PDB entry 5O2A | X-ray diffraction, 1.90 A resolution | chains A and B

[Chain A]
Molecule: Bifunctional protein FolD
Source organism: Escherichia coli (strain K12)
Notes: EC 1.5.1.5, 3.5.4.9
Reference sequence: P24186 (FOLD_ECOLI); numbering as in UniProt (aligned over 2-288)
Chain sequence (289 residues; row label = number of the first residue in the row; numbering starts at 0):
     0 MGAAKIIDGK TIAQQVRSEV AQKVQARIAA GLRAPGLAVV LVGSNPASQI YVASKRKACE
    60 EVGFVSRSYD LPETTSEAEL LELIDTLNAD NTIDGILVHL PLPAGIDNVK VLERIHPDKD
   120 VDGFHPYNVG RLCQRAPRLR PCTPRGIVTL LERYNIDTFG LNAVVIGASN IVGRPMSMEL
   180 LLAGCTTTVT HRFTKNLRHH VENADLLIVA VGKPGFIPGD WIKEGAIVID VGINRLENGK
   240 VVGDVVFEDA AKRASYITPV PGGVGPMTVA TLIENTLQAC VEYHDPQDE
Not modelled in the structure: 0-1, 287-288
Modified positions: K22 (N-dimethyl-lysine; MLY); K194 (N-dimethyl-lysine; MLY)
Construct notes: initiating methionine (0); expression tag (1); engineered mutation H98 (Gln in P24186)
UniProt features mapped onto this chain:
  - binding site (NADP(+)): G166 to S168, I232
From the paper describing this entry:
  - conformationally variable residues (side-chain flip): Y50
  - contacts within the chain: V38-Y50, Y50-L96, Y50-H98
  - catalytic residues: K54
  - mutagenesis - G8S, K54N, K54DEL/R55DEL: increased growth
  - mutagenesis - K54N, K54DEL/R55DEL: abolished catalytic activity (CYH activity)
  - mutagenesis - G8S, K54N, K54DEL/R55DEL: decreased catalytic activity (DH activity)
  - mutagenesis - G8S: decreased catalytic activity (CYH activity)

[Chain B]
Molecule: Bifunctional protein FolD
Source organism: Escherichia coli (strain K12)
Notes: EC 1.5.1.5, 3.5.4.9
Reference sequence: P24186 (FOLD_ECOLI); residue numbers follow UniProt; this construct covers 2-288
Chain sequence (289 residues; each row starts with the number of its first residue; numbering starts at 0):
     0 MGAAKIIDGK TIAQQVRSEV AQKVQARIAA GLRAPGLAVV LVGSNPASQI YVASKRKACE
    60 EVGFVSRSYD LPETTSEAEL LELIDTLNAD NTIDGILVHL PLPAGIDNVK VLERIHPDKD
   120 VDGFHPYNVG RLCQRAPRLR PCTPRGIVTL LERYNIDTFG LNAVVIGASN IVGRPMSMEL
   180 LLAGCTTTVT HRFTKNLRHH VENADLLIVA VGKPGFIPGD WIKEGAIVID VGINRLENGK
   240 VVGDVVFEDA AKRASYITPV PGGVGPMTVA TLIENTLQAC VEYHDPQDE
Not modelled in the structure: 0, 286-288
Modified positions: K212 (N-dimethyl-lysine; MLY); K222 (N-dimethyl-lysine; MLY)
Construct notes: initiating methionine (0); expression tag (1); engineered mutation H98 (Gln in P24186)
UniProt features mapped onto this chain:
  - binding site (NADP(+)): G166 to S168, I232

[How chain A and chain B interact]
Contacting residue pairs (78; chain A residue first):
  V108(A) - R130(B)
  E112(A) - Y126(B)  hydrogen bond
  E112(A) - R130(B)  salt bridge
  F123(A) - Q133(B)
  P125(A) - P125(B)
  P125(A) - Y126(B)
  P125(A) - G129(B)
  P125(A) - R130(B)
  Y126(A) - E112(B)  hydrogen bond
  Y126(A) - P125(B)
  V128(A) - C132(B)  hydrophobic
  G129(A) - P125(B)
  G129(A) - G129(B)
  R130(A) - V108(B)
  R130(A) - E112(B)  salt bridge
  R130(A) - P125(B)
  C132(A) - V128(B)  hydrophobic
  C132(A) - C132(B)  hydrogen bond
  C132(A) - N169(B)
  C132(A) - R173(B)  hydrogen bond (backbone-side chain)
  C132(A) - M177(B)  hydrophobic
  Q133(A) - F123(B)  hydrogen bond (side chain-backbone)
  Q133(A) - P125(B)
  Q133(A) - N169(B)  hydrogen bond (backbone-side chain)
  R134(A) - A167(B)  hydrogen bond (side chain-backbone)
  R134(A) - S168(B)
  R134(A) - N169(B)  hydrogen bond
  R134(A) - R173(B)
  F158(A) - F192(B)  hydrophobic
  G159(A) - F192(B)
  G159(A) - K194(B)
  N161(A) - K194(B)
  N161(A) - H199(B)  hydrogen bond
  A167(A) - R134(B)  hydrogen bond (backbone-side chain)
  N169(A) - Q133(B)  hydrogen bond (side chain-backbone)
  N169(A) - R134(B)
  R173(A) - C132(B)
  R173(A) - Q133(B)
  R173(A) - R134(B)
  R173(A) - L180(B)
  R173(A) - L181(B)
  S176(A) - M177(B)
  M177(A) - C132(B)  hydrophobic
  M177(A) - R173(B)
  L180(A) - R173(B)
  L180(A) - V188(B)  hydrophobic
  L180(A) - H190(B)
  L181(A) - R173(B)
  G183(A) - H190(B)
  G183(A) - F192(B)
  C184(A) - H190(B)  hydrogen bond (backbone-side chain)
  T185(A) - V188(B)
  T185(A) - H190(B)
  T185(A) - T193(B)  hydrogen bond
  T185(A) - H199(B)
  T186(A) - T186(B)
  T186(A) - T187(B)
  T186(A) - V188(B)  hydrogen bond (backbone-backbone)
  T187(A) - T186(B)
  T187(A) - T187(B)  hydrogen bond
  V188(A) - L180(B)  hydrophobic
  V188(A) - T185(B)
  V188(A) - T186(B)  hydrogen bond (backbone-backbone)
  T189(A) - T185(B)
  H190(A) - L180(B)
  H190(A) - G183(B)
  H190(A) - C184(B)  hydrogen bond (side chain-backbone)
  H190(A) - T185(B)
  F192(A) - F158(B)  hydrophobic
  F192(A) - G159(B)
  F192(A) - G183(B)
  T193(A) - T185(B)  hydrogen bond
  K194(A) - G159(B)
  H198(A) - N202(B)
  H199(A) - N161(B)
  H199(A) - T185(B)
  N202(A) - H198(B)
  D204(A) - K194(B)  salt bridge
Interface residues without a listed pair, chain A (39 interface residues in all): H124, S168, P174
Interface residues without a listed pair, chain B (38 interface residues in all): H124, L160, T189, D204

[Overview]
39 residues of chain A face 38 of chain B across their interface, with 18 hydrogen bonds and 3 salt bridges.
Polar pairs include E112(A)-R130(B), R130(A)-E112(B) and D204(A)-K194(B). The paper reports the catalytic
residue K54(A); G8S, K54N and K54DEL/R55DEL of chain A increase growth.
Chain A is Bifunctional protein FolD and chain B is Bifunctional protein FolD, both from Escherichia coli
(strain K12); the structure, FolD Q98H, was determined by X-ray diffraction (same publication as 5O28).
